PDB entry 1KOF | X-ray diffraction, 2.80 A resolution | chains A and B

Chain A (and B):
Name: Gluconate kinase
Source organism: Escherichia coli
Notes: EC 2.7.1.12; chain B of this document is another copy of the same molecule, construct and numbering; everything in this record applies to it too
UniProt: P46859 (GNTK_ECOLI); residues 1-175 here correspond to UniProt positions 0-174 (UniProt number = residue number - 1)
Sequence (175 residues; row label = number of the first residue in the row):
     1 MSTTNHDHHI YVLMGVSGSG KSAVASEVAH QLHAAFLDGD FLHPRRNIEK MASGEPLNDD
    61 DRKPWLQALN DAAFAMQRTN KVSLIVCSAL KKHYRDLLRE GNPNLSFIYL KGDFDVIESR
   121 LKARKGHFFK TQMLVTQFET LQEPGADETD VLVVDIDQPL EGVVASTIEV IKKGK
Not modelled in the structure: 1-2, 174-175
Bound ions: Mg2+: S22 (together with AMP-PCP)
Residues lining bound ligands: AMP-PCP (ACP; phosphomethylphosphonic acid adenylate ester): V16, S17, G18, S19, G20, K21, S22, A23, R120, I156, Q158, P159, L160, V163

How chain A and chain B interact:
Contacting residue pairs - 29 pairs, chain A then chain B:
  T3(A) - E49(B)  hydrogen bond
  T3(A) - A52(B)
  E27(A) - H30(B)  salt bridge
  H30(A) - H30(B)
  A35(A) - F41(B)  hydrophobic
  L37(A) - L37(B)  hydrophobic
  F41(A) - A35(B)  hydrophobic
  F41(A) - A72(B)
  F41(A) - A75(B)
  F41(A) - M76(B)  hydrophobic
  L42(A) - L42(B)  hydrophobic
  R45(A) - N70(B)  hydrogen bond
  R45(A) - D71(B)  salt bridge
  R45(A) - F74(B)
  I48(A) - F74(B)  hydrophobic
  I48(A) - R78(B)
  E49(A) - T3(B)  hydrogen bond
  E49(A) - F74(B)
  A52(A) - T3(B)
  N70(A) - R45(B)  hydrogen bond
  D71(A) - R45(B)  salt bridge
  A72(A) - F41(B)
  F74(A) - R45(B)
  F74(A) - I48(B)  hydrophobic
  A75(A) - F41(B)
  A75(A) - I48(B)  hydrophobic
  M76(A) - F41(B)  hydrophobic
  R78(A) - I48(B)
  R78(A) - A52(B)
Other interface residues (no listed pair), chain A (21 interface residues in all): D40, Q67, N80
Other interface residues (no listed pair), chain B (19 interface residues in all): D40, N80

Overview:
21 residues of chain A and 19 residues of chain B are in contact; the contacts include 4 hydrogen bonds and 3
salt bridges. Among the polar pairs are E27(A)-H30(B), R45(A)-D71(B) and T3(A)-E49(B). Bound to chain A:
AMP-PCP.
Chain A and chain B are both Gluconate kinase (Escherichia coli); the structure, Crystal structure of
gluconate kinase, was determined by X-ray diffraction, deposited together with 1KNQ, 1KO1, 1KO4 and 1KO8.
